Entry 5BTI (X-ray diffraction, 2.50 A resolution); this record covers chains C and D of the 8 polymer chains in the assembly.

[Chain C]
Name: DNA gyrase subunit A
Source organism: Mycobacterium tuberculosis (strain ATCC 25618 / H37Rv)
Notes: EC 5.99.1.3; fragment: GyrA 2-500 with IGSG C-terminal tag
UniProt: P9WG47 (GYRA_MYCTU); numbering as in UniProt (aligned over 2-500)
Amino-acid sequence (503 residues; each row starts with the number of its first residue):
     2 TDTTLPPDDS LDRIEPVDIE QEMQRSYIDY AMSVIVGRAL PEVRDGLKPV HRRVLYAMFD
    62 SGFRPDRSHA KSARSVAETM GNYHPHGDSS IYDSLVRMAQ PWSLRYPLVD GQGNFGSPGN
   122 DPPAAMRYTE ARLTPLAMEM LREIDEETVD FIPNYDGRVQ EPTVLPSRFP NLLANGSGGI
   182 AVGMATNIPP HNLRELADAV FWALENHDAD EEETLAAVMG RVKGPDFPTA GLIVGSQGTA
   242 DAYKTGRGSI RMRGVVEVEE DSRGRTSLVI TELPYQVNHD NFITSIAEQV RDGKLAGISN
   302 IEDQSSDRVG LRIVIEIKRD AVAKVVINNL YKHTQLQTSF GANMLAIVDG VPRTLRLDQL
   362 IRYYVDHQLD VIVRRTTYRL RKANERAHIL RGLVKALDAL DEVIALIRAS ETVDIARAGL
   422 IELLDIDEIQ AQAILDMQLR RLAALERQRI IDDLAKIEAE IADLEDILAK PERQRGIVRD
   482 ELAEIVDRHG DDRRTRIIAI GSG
Not modelled in the structure: 2-14, 502-504
Modified / non-standard residues: Y129 (O-phosphotyrosine; PTR)
Differences from the reference sequence: engineered mutation S90 (Ala in P9WG47); expression tag (501-504)
UniProt features mapped onto this chain:
  - active site: Y129 (O-(5'-phospho-DNA)-tyrosine intermediate)
  - modified residue: T2 (N-acetylthreonine)

[Chain D]
Name: DNA gyrase subunit B
Source organism: Mycobacterium tuberculosis (strain ATCC 25618 / H37Rv)
Notes: EC 5.99.1.3; fragment: GyrB 426-675 with N-terminal SNA tag
UniProt: P9WG45 (GYRB_MYCTU); residue numbers follow UniProt; this construct covers 426-675
Amino-acid sequence (253 residues; numbered 423 to 675; the number before each row is that of its first residue):
   423 SNALVRRKSA TDIGGLPGKL ADCRSTDPRK SELYVVEGDS AGGSAKSGRD SMFQAILPLR
   483 GKIINVEKAR IDRVLKNTEV QAIITALGTG IHDEFDIGKL RYHKIVLMAD ADVDGQHIST
   543 LLLTLLFRFM RPLIENGHVF LAQPPLYKLK WQRSDPEFAY SDRERDGLLE AGLKAGKKIN
   603 KEDGIQRYKG LGEMDAKELW ETTMDPSVRV LRQVTLDDAA AADELFSILM GEDVDARRSF
   663 ITRNAKDVRF LDV
Not modelled in the structure: 423, 432-436
Differences from the reference sequence: expression tag (423-425)
Bound ions: Mg2+: D532, D534
Small-molecule neighbours: Levofloxacin (LFX; (3S)-9-fluoro-3-methyl-10-(4-methylpiperazin-1-yl)-7-oxo-2,3-dihydro-7H-[1,4]oxazino[2,3,4-ij]quinoline-6-carboxylic acid): R482, G483, T500, E501
UniProt features mapped onto this chain:
  - binding site (Mg(2+)): E459, D532, D534
  - site (Interaction with DNA): K484, N487

[Interface between chain C and chain D]
Residue-residue contacts (57):
  I15(C) with F562(D), hydrophobic; L633(D); Q635(D)
  E16(C) with L633(D), hydrogen bond (backbone-backbone); R634(D); Q635(D), hydrogen bond (backbone-backbone)
  P17(C) with Q635(D); T637(D)
  V18(C) with R634(D); Q635(D), hydrogen bond (backbone-backbone); V636(D); T637(D), hydrogen bond (backbone-backbone)
  D19(C) with T637(D); D639(D), hydrogen bond (side chain-backbone)
  I20(C) with I556(D), hydrophobic; V636(D), hydrophobic; T637(D), hydrogen bond (backbone-backbone); L638(D), hydrophobic; F648(D), hydrophobic
  E21(C) with D640(D); A643(D); A644(D); L647(D)
  Q22(C) with L673(D); D674(D)
  E23(C) with L563(D); R634(D), salt bridge
  M24(C) with T542(D); L545(D), hydrophobic; T546(D); F648(D), hydrophobic; L651(D); M652(D), hydrophobic
  Q25(C) with F662(D); N666(D)
  S27(C) with Q538(D), hydrogen bond (side chain-backbone); T542(D)
  Y28(C) with T542(D); L651(D); M652(D), hydrophobic; R659(D)
  I29(C) with I663(D), hydrophobic; A667(D), hydrophobic; V670(D), hydrophobic
  D30(C) with V535(D); Q538(D), hydrogen bond
  Y31(C) with K484(D); V535(D), hydrophobic; D536(D); H539(D)
  M33(C) with A667(D), hydrophobic
  S34(C) with V535(D)
  R39(C) with D536(D), salt bridge
  Y156(C) with R609(D), hydrogen bond (backbone-side chain); K611(D)
  G184(C) with V656(D); R660(D), hydrogen bond (backbone-side chain)
Other interface residues (no listed pair), chain C (26 interface residues in all): R26, A32, P86, D157, V183
Other interface residues (no listed pair), chain D (38 interface residues in all): F549

[In short]
26 residues of chain C face 38 of chain D across their interface; the contacts include 10 hydrogen bonds and 2
salt bridges. Polar pairs include E23(C)-R634(D), R39(C)-D536(D) and D19(C)-D639(D). Bound to chain D:
Levofloxacin.
Here chain C is DNA gyrase subunit A and chain D is DNA gyrase subunit B, both from Mycobacterium tuberculosis
(strain ATCC 25618 / H37Rv). Entry 5BTI (Crystal structure of a topoisomerase II complex) was determined by
X-ray diffraction together with 5BS8, 5BTA, 5BTC, 5BTD, 5BTF, 5BTG, 5BTL and 5BTN from the same study.
